PDB entry 7WN4 | electron microscopy, 3.40 A resolution | chains E and G of the 4 polymer chains in the assembly

Chain E (and G):
Protein: von Willebrand antigen 2
Source organism: Homo sapiens
Notes: fragment: D1D2 domain; chain G of this document is another copy of the same molecule, construct and numbering; everything in this record applies to it too
Reference sequence: P04275 (VWF_HUMAN); numbering as in UniProt (aligned over 23-763)
Chain sequence (741 residues; row label = number of the first residue in the row):
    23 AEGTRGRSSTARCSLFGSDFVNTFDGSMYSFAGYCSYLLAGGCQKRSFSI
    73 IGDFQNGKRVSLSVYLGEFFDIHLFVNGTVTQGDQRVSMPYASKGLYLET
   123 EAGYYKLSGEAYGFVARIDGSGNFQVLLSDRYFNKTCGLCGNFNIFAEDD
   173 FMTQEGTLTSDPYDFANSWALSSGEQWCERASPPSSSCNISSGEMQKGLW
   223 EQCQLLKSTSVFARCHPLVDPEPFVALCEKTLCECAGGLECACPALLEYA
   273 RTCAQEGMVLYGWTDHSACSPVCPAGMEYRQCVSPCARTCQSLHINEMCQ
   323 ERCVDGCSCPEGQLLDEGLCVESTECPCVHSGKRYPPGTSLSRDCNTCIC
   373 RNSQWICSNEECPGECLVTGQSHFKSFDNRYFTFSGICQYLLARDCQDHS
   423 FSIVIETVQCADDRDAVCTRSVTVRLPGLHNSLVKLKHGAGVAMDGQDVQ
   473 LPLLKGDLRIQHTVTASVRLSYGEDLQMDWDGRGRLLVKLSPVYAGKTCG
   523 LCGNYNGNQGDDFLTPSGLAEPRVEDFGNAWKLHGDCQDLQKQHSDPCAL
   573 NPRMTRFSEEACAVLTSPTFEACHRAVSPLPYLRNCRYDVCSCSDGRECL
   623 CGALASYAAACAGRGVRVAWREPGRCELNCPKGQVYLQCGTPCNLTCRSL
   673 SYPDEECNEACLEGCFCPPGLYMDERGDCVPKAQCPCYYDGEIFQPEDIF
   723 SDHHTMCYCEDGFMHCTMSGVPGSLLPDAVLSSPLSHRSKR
Disordered / not traced: 23-29, 741-763
Disulfide bonds: C35-C162, C57-C200, C65-C159, C210-C255, C225-C250, C237-C275, C257-C263, C265-C291, C295-C329, C304-C325, C308-C321, C312-C348, C331-C342, C350-C372, C367-C384, C370-C379, C388-C524, C410-C559, C418-C521, C432-C440, C570-C613, C584-C608, C595-C633, C615-C621, C623-C648, C652-C687, C661-C683, C665-C679, C669-C707, C689-C701, C709-C731, C729-C738
Covalent attachments: N-acetylglucosamine (NAG) linked to N99, N156
Ion coordination: Ca2+ site 1: N164, N166, F168, D171, D172; Ca2+ site 2: D400, N528, N530, D533, D534
UniProt features mapped onto this chain:
  - glycosylation (N-linked (GlcNAc...) asparagine): N99, N156, N211, N666

Interface between chain E and chain G:
Residue-residue contacts (60):
  S58(E) with R575(G), hydrogen bond
  R68(E) with A571(G); L572(G), hydrogen bond (side chain-backbone)
  S71(E) with P574(G)
  I73(E) with R575(G)
  Y87(E) with P574(G), hydrophobic; R575(G)
  G89(E) with P574(G)
  E90(E) with D568(G); C570(G); A571(G), hydrogen bond (side chain-backbone); T577(G)
  Q176(E) with D434(G); R436(G)
  E177(E) with D434(G); R436(G)
  S190(E) with D434(G)
  L193(E) with N573(G); R575(G), hydrogen bond (backbone-side chain)
  S194(E) with N573(G); R575(G); M576(G)
  S195(E) with R575(G)
  G196(E) with F579(G)
  W199(E) with M576(G), hydrophobic; F579(G), hydrophobic; G618(G); R619(G)
  Q431(E) with E177(G)
  D434(E) with Q176(G); E177(G); N189(G); S190(G)
  D435(E) with Q176(G), hydrogen bond
  R436(E) with Q176(G); E177(G)
  D568(E) with E90(G)
  C570(E) with E90(G)
  A571(E) with R68(G); E90(G), hydrogen bond (backbone-side chain)
  L572(E) with R68(G), hydrogen bond (backbone-side chain)
  N573(E) with L193(G); S194(G), hydrogen bond (side chain-backbone)
  P574(E) with S71(G); Y87(G), hydrophobic; G89(G)
  R575(E) with S58(G), hydrogen bond; I73(G); Y87(G); L193(G), hydrogen bond (side chain-backbone); S195(G), hydrogen bond; Q198(G)
  M576(E) with S194(G); S195(G); W199(G), hydrophobic
  T577(E) with E90(G)
  F579(E) with G196(G); W199(G), hydrophobic
  G618(E) with W199(G)
  R619(E) with W199(G)
Also at the interface, not in a pair above, chain E (39 interface residues in all): D75, D93, E197, Q198, A433, R578, S616, D617
Also at the interface, not in a pair above, chain G (38 interface residues in all): D106, G178, A433, D435, R578, S616, D617

Summary:
Chain E and chain G form an interface of 39 and 38 residues respectively, with 11 hydrogen bonds. Polar pairs
include S58(E)-R575(G), R68(E)-L572(G) and E90(E)-A571(G). N-acetylglucosamine is covalently linked to N99(E)
and N156(E). N164(E), N166(E), F168(E), D171(E) and D172(E) coordinate Ca2+ site 1.
Both chains are von Willebrand antigen 2 (Homo sapiens). Entry 7WN4 (Cryo-EM structure of VWF D'D3 dimer (wild
type) complexed with D1D2 at 3.4 angstron resolution (1 ...) was determined by electron microscopy (same
publication as 7WN3 and 7WN6).
